PDB entry 4TQM | X-ray diffraction, 2.00 A resolution | chain A

# Chain A
Molecule: Lectin 2
Organism: Agrocybe aegerita
UniProtKB: H6CS64 (H6CS64_AGRAE); residues 2-407 here = UniProt positions 2-407
Amino-acid sequence (406 residues; row label = number of the first residue in the row):
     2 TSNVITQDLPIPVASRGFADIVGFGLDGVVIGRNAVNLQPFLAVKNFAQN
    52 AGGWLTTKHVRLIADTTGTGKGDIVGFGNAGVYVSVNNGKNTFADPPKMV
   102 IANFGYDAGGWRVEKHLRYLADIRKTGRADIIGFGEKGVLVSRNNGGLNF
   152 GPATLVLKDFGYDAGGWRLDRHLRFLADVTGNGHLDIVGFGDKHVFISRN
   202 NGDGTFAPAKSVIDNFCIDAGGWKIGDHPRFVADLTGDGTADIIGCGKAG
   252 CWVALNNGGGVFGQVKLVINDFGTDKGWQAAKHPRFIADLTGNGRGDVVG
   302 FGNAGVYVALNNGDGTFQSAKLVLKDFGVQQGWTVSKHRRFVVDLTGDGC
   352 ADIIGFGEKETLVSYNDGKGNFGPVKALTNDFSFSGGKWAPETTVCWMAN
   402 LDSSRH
Unresolved in the structure: 2, 405-407
Differences from the reference sequence: engineered mutation T127 (Ile in H6CS64)
Reported in the primary citation:
  - binding site for N-acetylglucosamine: N47, W55, N104, G110, W112, E137, K138, D160, W168, N216, W224, D272, W279, D327, W334
  - binding site for beta-D-galactopyranose: N80, K138, D193, K249
  - specificity-determining residues: L141 (proposed by the authors, not directly observed)

# In short
The paper reports a binding site for N-acetylglucosamine at N47, W55 and N104 among others; a binding site for
beta-D-galactopyranose at N80, K138 and D193 among others.
Chain A is Lectin 2 (Agrocybe aegerita); the structure, Structural basis of specific recognition of
non-reducing terminal N-acetylglucosamine by an Agrocybe aegerita lection, was determined by X-ray diffraction
together with 4TQJ and 4TQK from the same study.
